PDB entry 4L9U | X-ray diffraction, 1.60 A resolution | chains A and B

[Chain A (and B)]
Name: RAS guanyl-releasing protein 1
Source organism: Homo sapiens
Notes: chain B of this document is another copy of the same molecule, construct and numbering; everything in this record applies to it too
UniProt: O95267 (GRP1_HUMAN); numbering as in UniProt (aligned over 739-793)
Chain sequence (56 residues; row label = number of the first residue in the row):
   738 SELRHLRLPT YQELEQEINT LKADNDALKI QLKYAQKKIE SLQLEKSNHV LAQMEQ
Disordered / not traced: 738-744 (chain B: 738-744, 787-793)
Construct notes: expression tag (738)
Reported in the primary citation:
  - self-association interface (contacts with another copy of this molecule); pairs are residue here / residue on that copy: E754-K759, E782-K783 (salt bridge)

[Interface between chain A and chain B]
Contacting residue pairs - 46 pairs, chain A then chain B:
  L745(A) - Y748(B)
  P746(A) - Y748(B)  hydrogen bond (backbone-side chain)
  T747(A) - Y748(B)
  Y748(A) - P746(B)  hydrogen bond (side chain-backbone)
  Y748(A) - Y748(B)
  Y748(A) - L751(B)  hydrophobic
  L751(A) - Y748(B)  hydrophobic
  L751(A) - L751(B)  hydrophobic
  L751(A) - I755(B)  hydrophobic
  E754(A) - I755(B)
  E754(A) - K759(B)  salt bridge
  I755(A) - L751(B)  hydrophobic
  I755(A) - E754(B)
  I755(A) - I755(B)  hydrophobic
  L758(A) - I755(B)  hydrophobic
  L758(A) - L758(B)  hydrophobic
  L758(A) - N762(B)  hydrogen bond (backbone-side chain)
  K759(A) - E754(B)
  K759(A) - L758(B)
  D761(A) - N762(B)
  N762(A) - D761(B)
  N762(A) - N762(B)  hydrogen bond
  N762(A) - L765(B)
  L765(A) - N762(B)
  L765(A) - L765(B)  hydrophobic
  L765(A) - K766(B)
  L765(A) - L769(B)  hydrophobic
  K766(A) - L765(B)
  Q768(A) - L769(B)
  L769(A) - Q768(B)
  L769(A) - L769(B)  hydrophobic
  A772(A) - L769(B)  hydrophobic
  A772(A) - A772(B)  hydrophobic
  A772(A) - I776(B)
  I776(A) - A772(B)
  I776(A) - K775(B)
  I776(A) - I776(B)  hydrophobic
  I776(A) - L779(B)
  L779(A) - I776(B)  hydrophobic
  L779(A) - L779(B)  hydrophobic
  L779(A) - K783(B)
  Q780(A) - K775(B)
  Q780(A) - L779(B)
  E782(A) - K783(B)  salt bridge
  K783(A) - L779(B)
  K783(A) - E782(B)  salt bridge
Other interface residues (no listed pair), chain A (23 interface residues in all): E752, K775
Other interface residues (no listed pair), chain B (22 interface residues in all): T747, E752, Q780

[Overview]
The interface between chain A and chain B involves 23 residues on one side and 22 on the other; the contacts
include 4 hydrogen bonds and 3 salt bridges. Polar contacts include E754(A)-K759(B), E782(A)-K783(B) and
P746(A)-Y748(B). The paper reports a self-association interface involving E754(A), K759(A) and E782(A) among
others.
Chain A and chain B are both RAS guanyl-releasing protein 1 (Homo sapiens); the structure, Structure of
C-terminal coiled coil of RasGRP1, was determined by X-ray diffraction (same publication as 4L9M).
